3L72 - chains A and I of the 20 polymer chains in the assembly; structure by X-ray diffraction, 3.06 A resolution.

Chain A:
Protein: Mitochondrial ubiquinol-cytochrome-C reductase complex core protein I
Organism: Gallus gallus
Notes: EC 1.10.2.2
Reference sequence: D0VX31 (D0VX31_CHICK); residue numbers follow UniProt; this construct covers 1-446
Chain sequence (446 residues; numbered 1 to 446; the number before each row is that of its first residue):
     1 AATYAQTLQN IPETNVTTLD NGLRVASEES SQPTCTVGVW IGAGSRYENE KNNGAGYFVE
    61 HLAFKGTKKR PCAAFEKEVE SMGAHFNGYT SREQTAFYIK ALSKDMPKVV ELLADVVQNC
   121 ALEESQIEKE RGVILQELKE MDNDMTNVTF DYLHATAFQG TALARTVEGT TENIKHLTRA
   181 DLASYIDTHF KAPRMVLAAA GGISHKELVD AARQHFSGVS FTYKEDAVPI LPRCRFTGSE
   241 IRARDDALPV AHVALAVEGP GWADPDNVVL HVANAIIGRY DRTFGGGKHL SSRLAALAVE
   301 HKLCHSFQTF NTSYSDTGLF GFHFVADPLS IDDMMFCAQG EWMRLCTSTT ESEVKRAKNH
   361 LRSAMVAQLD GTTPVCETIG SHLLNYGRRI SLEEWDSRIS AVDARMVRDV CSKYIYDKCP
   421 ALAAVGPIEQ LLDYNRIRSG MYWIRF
Unresolved in the structure: 445-446

Chain I:
Protein: Cytochrome B-C1 complex subunit rieske, mitochondrial
Organism: Gallus gallus
Notes: EC 1.10.2.2
Reference sequence: Q5ZLR5 (UCRI_CHICK); residues 47-78 here correspond to UniProt positions 45-76 (UniProt number = residue number - 2)
Chain sequence (47 residues; each row starts with the number of its first residue; note: 4 numbers in that range are skipped by the numbering (no residue carries them; nothing is unmodelled there); X marks 15 residues of unknown identity (built as UNK)):
    28 XXXXXXXXXX XXXXX
    47 RPLLCRESMS GRSARRDLVA GISLNAPASV RY
Unresolved in the structure: 78

Chain A / chain I interface:
Residue-residue contacts (22):
  Val133(A) - Glu53(I)
  Gln136(A) - Leu50(I)
  Glu137(A) - Glu53(I)
  Glu140(A) - Pro48(I)
  Glu140(A) - Leu49(I)
  Glu140(A) - Leu50(I)  hydrogen bond (side chain-backbone)
  Glu140(A) - Cys51(I)  hydrogen bond (side chain-backbone)
  Glu140(A) - Ser54(I)  hydrogen bond
  Asn143(A) - Pro48(I)
  Arg279(A) - Pro73(I)
  Asp281(A) - Pro73(I)
  Thr283(A) - Ile68(I)
  Thr283(A) - Ser69(I)
  Thr283(A) - Ala72(I)
  Thr283(A) - Pro73(I)  hydrogen bond (side chain-backbone)
  Thr283(A) - Ala74(I)  hydrogen bond (side chain-backbone)
  Phe284(A) - Leu70(I)
  Phe284(A) - Asn71(I)
  Phe284(A) - Ala72(I)
  Gly285(A) - Ser69(I)  hydrogen bond (backbone-backbone)
  Gly285(A) - Leu70(I)  hydrogen bond (backbone-backbone)
  Gly286(A) - Leu70(I)  hydrogen bond (backbone-backbone)
Other interface residues (no listed pair), chain A (18 interface residues in all): Arg282, Leu290, His305, Ser306, His360, Ala364, Ala367
Other interface residues (no listed pair), chain I (14 interface residues in all): Arg47

Summary:
The interface between chain A and chain I involves 18 residues on one side and 14 on the other, with 8
hydrogen bonds. Among the polar pairs are Glu140(A)-Leu50(I), Glu140(A)-Cys51(I) and Glu140(A)-Ser54(I).
Chain A is Mitochondrial ubiquinol-cytochrome-C reductase complex core protein I and chain I is Cytochrome
B-C1 complex subunit rieske, mitochondrial, both from Gallus gallus; the structure, Chicken cytochrome BC1
complex with kresoxim-I-dimethyl bound, was determined by X-ray diffraction.
